6X65 - chains IC and Id of the 153 polymer chains in the assembly; structure by electron microscopy, 3.70 A resolution.

# Chain IC
Molecule: DotC
From: Legionella pneumophila
UniProtKB: O52184 (O52184_LEGPN); residues 1-303 here = UniProt positions 1-303
Amino-acid sequence (303 residues; numbered 1 to 303; the number before each row is that of its first residue):
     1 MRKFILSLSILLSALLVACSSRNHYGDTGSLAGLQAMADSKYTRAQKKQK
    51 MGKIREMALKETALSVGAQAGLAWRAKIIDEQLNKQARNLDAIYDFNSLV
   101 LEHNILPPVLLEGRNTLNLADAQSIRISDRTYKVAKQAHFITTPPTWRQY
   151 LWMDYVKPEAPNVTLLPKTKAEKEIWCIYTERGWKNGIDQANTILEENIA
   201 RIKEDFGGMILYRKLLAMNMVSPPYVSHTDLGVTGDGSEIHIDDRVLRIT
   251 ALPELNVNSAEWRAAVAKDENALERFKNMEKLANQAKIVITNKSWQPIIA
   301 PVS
Not modelled in the structure: 1-57, 162-172, 269-303

# Chain Id
Molecule: DotD
From: Legionella pneumophila
UniProtKB: O52183 (O52183_LEGPN); residue numbers follow UniProt; this construct covers 1-163
Amino-acid sequence (163 residues; each row starts with the number of its first residue):
     1 MNNNKIVIMFIFSALLAGCAGTMKFKKPPINNPSDDATIKLAEAAVSVSD
    51 SMLEMAKVEKVITPPSKDNTLTIPNAYNLQARASVDWSGPIEELTARIAK
   101 AAHFRFRVLGKSPSVPVLISISTKDESLAEILRDIDYQAGKKASIHVYPN
   151 SQVVELRYAKIYS
Not modelled in the structure: 1-23, 162-163

# Interface between chain IC and chain Id
Residue-residue contacts (54; chain IC residue first):
  Arg75(IC) - Asp35(Id)  salt bridge
  Arg75(IC) - Asp36(Id)  salt bridge
  Arg75(IC) - Ala37(Id)
  Ile79(IC) - Ala37(Id)  hydrophobic
  Gln82(IC) - Asp35(Id)
  Gln82(IC) - Thr38(Id)
  Leu83(IC) - Leu41(Id)  hydrophobic
  Arg88(IC) - Trp87(Id)  hydrogen bond (side chain-backbone)
  Arg88(IC) - Ser88(Id)
  Arg88(IC) - Ser120(Id)
  Arg88(IC) - Ile121(Id)
  Arg88(IC) - Ser122(Id)  hydrogen bond
  Leu90(IC) - Leu41(Id)  hydrophobic
  Ile93(IC) - Ala45(Id)  hydrophobic
  Ile93(IC) - Val48(Id)  hydrophobic
  Tyr94(IC) - Ala44(Id)
  Tyr94(IC) - Val48(Id)  hydrophobic
  Asn97(IC) - Leu118(Id)  hydrogen bond (side chain-backbone)
  Glu102(IC) - Lys141(Id)
  Glu102(IC) - Ile161(Id)
  His103(IC) - Ile161(Id)
  Asn104(IC) - Val115(Id)
  Asn104(IC) - Lys142(Id)
  Thr142(IC) - Val115(Id)
  Leu151(IC) - Leu41(Id)  hydrophobic
  Asn192(IC) - Asp36(Id)  hydrogen bond
  Leu195(IC) - Ala37(Id)  hydrophobic
  Glu196(IC) - Lys40(Id)  salt bridge
  Ile199(IC) - Lys40(Id)
  Ile199(IC) - Leu41(Id)  hydrophobic
  Ile199(IC) - Ala44(Id)  hydrophobic
  Lys203(IC) - Ala44(Id)
  Lys203(IC) - Ser47(Id)  hydrogen bond
  Lys203(IC) - Val48(Id)
  Phe206(IC) - Val48(Id)  hydrophobic
  Phe206(IC) - Met52(Id)  hydrophobic
  Ile210(IC) - Val48(Id)
  Ile210(IC) - Ser51(Id)
  Ile210(IC) - Met52(Id)  hydrophobic
  Ile210(IC) - Met55(Id)
  Arg213(IC) - Met55(Id)
  Arg213(IC) - Glu59(Id)  salt bridge
  Lys214(IC) - Glu54(Id)  salt bridge
  Lys214(IC) - Val58(Id)
  Ala217(IC) - Ile62(Id)
  Asp243(IC) - Lys111(Id)  salt bridge
  Arg245(IC) - Lys160(Id)
  Arg245(IC) - Ile161(Id)
  Arg263(IC) - Ile62(Id)
  Ala264(IC) - Ile62(Id)
  Ala265(IC) - Val58(Id)  hydrophobic
  Val266(IC) - Val61(Id)
  Ala267(IC) - Lys57(Id)
  Ala267(IC) - Val61(Id)  hydrophobic
Interface residues without a listed pair, chain IC (34 interface residues in all): Asp95, Pro144, His228
Interface residues without a listed pair, chain Id (33 interface residues in all): Asp86, Ile119

# In short
34 residues of chain IC face 33 of chain Id across their interface; the contacts include 5 hydrogen bonds and
6 salt bridges. Among the polar pairs are Arg75(IC)-Asp35(Id), Arg75(IC)-Asp36(Id) and Glu196(IC)-Lys40(Id).
Here chain IC is DotC and chain Id is DotD, both from Legionella pneumophila. Entry 6X65 (Legionella
pneumophila Dot/Icm T4SS) was determined by electron microscopy, deposited together with 6X66, 6X64 and 6X62.
